PDB entry 6D85 | X-ray diffraction, 2.20 A resolution | chains B and A

# Chain B (and A)
Protein: Phosphatidylinositol 3-kinase regulatory subunit alpha
Source organism: Bos taurus
Notes: chain A of this document is another copy of the same molecule, construct and numbering; everything in this record applies to it too
UniProtKB: P23727 (P85A_BOVIN); residues 110-302 here = UniProt positions 110-302
Chain sequence (193 residues; row label = number of the first residue in the row):
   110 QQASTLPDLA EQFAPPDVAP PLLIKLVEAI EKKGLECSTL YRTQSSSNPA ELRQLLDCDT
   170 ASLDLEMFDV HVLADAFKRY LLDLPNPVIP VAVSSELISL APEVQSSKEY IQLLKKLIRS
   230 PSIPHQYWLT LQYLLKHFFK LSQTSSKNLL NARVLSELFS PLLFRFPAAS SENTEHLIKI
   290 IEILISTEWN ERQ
Disordered / not traced: 110-112, 168-171, 277-280, 298-302 (chain A: 110-112, 168-171, 299-302)
Sequence notes: engineered mutation K217 (Glu in P23727)
Modified positions: C146 (S-hydroxycysteine; CSO)
Curated features (UniProtKB/Swiss-Prot):
  - site: R151 (Arginine finger)
  - modified residue (Phosphoserine): S154, S279
Reported in the primary citation:
  - catalytic residues: R151 (proposed by the authors, not directly observed)
  - disease-associated variants - E137K, K288Q, E297K: unchanged binding to PTEN
  - disease-associated variants - K288Q: increased catalytic activity (PTEN lipid phosphatase activity)
  - disease-associated variants - E137K, E297K: decreased catalytic activity (PTEN lipid phosphatase activity)
  - disease-associated variants - K288Q: decreased binding to Rab5
  - disease-associated variants - E137K, R262T: increased binding to Rab5
  - disease-associated variants - R262T: increased binding to PTEN
  - mutagenesis - R151D, K187A, L267D, L271D: unchanged binding to Rab5
  - mutagenesis - L191D, V263D: decreased binding to Rab5
  - mutagenesis - L191D, L191D/V263D, V263D, R274A: unchanged binding to PTEN
  - disease-associated variants - E297K: increased catalytic activity on Rab5
  - disease-associated variants - E137K: decreased catalytic activity on Rab5
  - mutagenesis - L191D, V263D: decreased catalytic activity on Rab5

# Chain B / chain A interface
Residue-residue contacts (18):
  A119(B) with A119(A); Q235(A), hydrogen bond (backbone-side chain)
  E120(B) with A123(A); P124(A); P233(A); H234(A), hydrogen bond (side chain-backbone); Q235(A)
  F122(B) with A123(A)
  A123(B) with E120(A); F122(A); A123(A), hydrophobic
  P124(B) with E120(A)
  N195(B) with P230(A)
  I232(B) with E120(A)
  P233(B) with E120(A)
  H234(B) with E120(A), hydrogen bond (backbone-side chain)
  Q235(B) with A119(A), hydrogen bond (side chain-backbone); E120(A)
Other interface residues (no listed pair), chain B (11 interface residues in all): D117
Other interface residues (no listed pair), chain A (10 interface residues in all): I232

# Overview
The interface between chain B and chain A involves 11 residues on one side and 10 on the other, with 4
hydrogen bonds. Among the polar pairs are A119(B)-Q235(A) and E120(B)-H234(A). From the paper: the catalytic
residue R151(B); K288Q, L191D and V263D of chain B reduce binding to Rab5; 12 substitutions were tested in
all.
Both chains are Phosphatidylinositol 3-kinase regulatory subunit alpha (Bos taurus). Entry 6D85 (Structure of
the Bovine p85a BH domain E217K mutant) was determined by X-ray diffraction (same publication as 6D81, 6D82,
6D86 and 6D87).
